PDB entry 8APG | electron microscopy, 3.50 A resolution | chains B1 and E1 of the 42 polymer chains in the assembly

== Chain B1 ==
Name: ATP synthase subunit alpha, mitochondrial
Organism: Trypanosoma brucei brucei
UniProtKB: Q9GS23 (ATPA_TRYBB); residues 1-584 here = UniProt positions 1-584
Sequence (584 residues; row label = number of the first residue in the row):
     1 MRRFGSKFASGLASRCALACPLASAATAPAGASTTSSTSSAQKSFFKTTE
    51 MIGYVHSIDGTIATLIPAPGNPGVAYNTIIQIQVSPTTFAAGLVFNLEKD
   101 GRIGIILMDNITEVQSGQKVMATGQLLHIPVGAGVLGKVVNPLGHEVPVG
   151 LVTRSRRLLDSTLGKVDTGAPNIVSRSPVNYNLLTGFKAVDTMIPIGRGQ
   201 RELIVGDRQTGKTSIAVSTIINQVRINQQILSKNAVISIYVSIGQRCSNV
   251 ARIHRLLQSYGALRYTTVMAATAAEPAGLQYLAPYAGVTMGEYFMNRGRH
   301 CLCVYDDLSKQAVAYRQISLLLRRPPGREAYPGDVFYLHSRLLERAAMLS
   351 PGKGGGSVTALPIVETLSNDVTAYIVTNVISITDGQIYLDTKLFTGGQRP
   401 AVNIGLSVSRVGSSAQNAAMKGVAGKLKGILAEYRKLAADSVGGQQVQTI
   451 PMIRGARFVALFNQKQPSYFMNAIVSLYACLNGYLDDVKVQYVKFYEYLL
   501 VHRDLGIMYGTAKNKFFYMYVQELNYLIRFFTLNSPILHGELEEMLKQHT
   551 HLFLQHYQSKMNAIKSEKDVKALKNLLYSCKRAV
Unresolved in the structure: 1-45, 151-160
Curated features (UniProtKB/Swiss-Prot):
  - binding site (ATP): D207 to S214, Q464
  - site: L159, D160 (Cleavage), S407 (Required for activity)
Bound ions: Mg2+: T213 (together with ATP)
Small-molecule neighbours: ATP (adenosine-5'-triphosphate): R208, Q209, T210, G211, K212, T213, S214, F394, R399, P400, Q464, K465

== Chain E1 ==
Name: ATP synthase subunit beta, mitochondrial
Organism: Trypanosoma brucei brucei
Notes: EC 7.1.2.2
UniProtKB: Q9GPE9 (ATPB_TRYBB); numbering as in UniProt (aligned over 1-519)
Sequence (519 residues; numbered 1 to 519; the number before each row is that of its first residue):
     1 MLTRFRSAVLRGAVSITGARAASTAPVADHKGRVGHVSQVIGAVVDVHFA
    51 DGVPPVLTALDVVDKLGRDEPLTLEIVQHLDAHTGRCIAMQTTDLLKLKA
   101 KVVSTGGNISVPVGRETLGRIFNVLGDAIDQRGPVGEKLRMPIHAVAPKL
   151 ADQAAEDAVLTTGIKVIDLILPYCKGGKIGLFGGAGVGKTVIIMELINNV
   201 AKGHGGFSVFAGVGERTREGTDLYLEMMQSKVIDLKGESKCVLVYGQMNE
   251 PPGARARVAQSALTMAEYFRDVEGQDVLLFIDNIFRFTQANSEVSALLGR
   301 IPAAVGYQPTLAEDLGQLQERITSTTKGSITSVQAVYVPADDITDPAPAT
   351 TFSHLDATTVLDRAVAESGIYPAVNPLECASRIMDPDVISVDHYNVAQDV
   401 VQMLTKYRELQDIIAVLGIDELSEEDKLIVDRARKLVKFLSQPFQVAEVF
   451 TGMTGHYVQLDDTIDSFSGLLMGTYDQVPEMAFYMVGGINSVLEKAKKMA
   501 EEAAELEKMRRARVAQASS
Unresolved in the structure: 1-27, 514-519
Curated features (UniProtKB/Swiss-Prot):
  - binding site (ATP): G184 to V191, R216
Bound ions: Mg2+: T190 (together with ADP)
Small-molecule neighbours: ADP (adenosine-5'-diphosphate): G184, A185, G186, V187, G188, K189, T190, V191, E219, Y371, F444, A447, F450, T451

== Interface between chain B1 and chain E1 ==
Residue-residue contacts - 69 pairs, chain B1 then chain E1:
  H56(B1) with H79(E1); L80(E1), hydrogen bond (side chain-backbone); D81(E1)
  S57(B1) with H79(E1)
  I58(B1) with Q78(E1); H79(E1), hydrogen bond (backbone-backbone)
  D59(B1) with Q78(E1), hydrogen bond; R300(E1), salt bridge
  T61(B1) with E313(E1)
  Q115(B1) with P55(E1)
  S116(B1) with V53(E1); H79(E1); D81(E1); A82(E1)
  P148(B1) with A151(E1)
  G150(B1) with A151(E1)
  R208(B1) with I343(E1); F352(E1); V360(E1); E378(E1), hydrogen bond (side chain-backbone)
  Q209(B1) with A380(E1)
  R246(B1) with E320(E1); S353(E1); H354(E1); L355(E1); D356(E1), salt bridge
  C247(B1) with L150(E1); Q153(E1); E320(E1), hydrogen bond
  S248(B1) with Q153(E1)
  V250(B1) with L150(E1), hydrophobic
  A251(B1) with L150(E1)
  R252(B1) with R382(E1)
  A273(B1) with E320(E1); H354(E1)
  A274(B1) with Q317(E1); E320(E1)
  P276(B1) with E313(E1)
  A277(B1) with E313(E1)
  R316(B1) with A304(E1)
  Q317(B1) with P309(E1); T310(E1); E313(E1), hydrogen bond
  L321(B1) with R300(E1); P309(E1), hydrophobic; T310(E1)
  R323(B1) with G299(E1), hydrogen bond (side chain-backbone); I301(E1)
  E329(B1) with A304(E1)
  A330(B1) with A303(E1), hydrophobic; A304(E1)
  L367(B1) with T344(E1)
  S368(B1) with T344(E1)
  K392(B1) with T405(E1)
  T395(B1) with L377(E1); V401(E1); Q402(E1); T405(E1), hydrogen bond
  G396(B1) with Q402(E1); T405(E1)
  G397(B1) with Q402(E1)
  R399(B1) with Y394(E1); Q398(E1), hydrogen bond
  N575(B1) with D392(E1)
  Y578(B1) with N395(E1); D399(E1), hydrogen bond
  K581(B1) with Q402(E1)
  R582(B1) with P386(E1); V391(E1)
Interface residues without a listed pair, chain B1 (53 interface residues in all): I111, V139, V147, V149, Q245, N249, R255, T272, E275, K310, V313, L320, V442, K571, K574
Interface residues without a listed pair, chain E1 (55 interface residues in all): V77, A147, P148, K149, A155, K178, P302, A312, G316, T323, A349, T358, I413

== Overview ==
53 residues of chain B1 and 55 residues of chain E1 are in contact; the contacts include 10 hydrogen bonds and
2 salt bridges. Among the polar pairs are D59(B1)-R300(E1), R246(B1)-D356(E1) and H56(B1)-L80(E1). Bound to
chain B1: ATP. Ligands of chain E1: ADP.
Here chain B1 is ATP synthase subunit alpha, mitochondrial and chain E1 is ATP synthase subunit beta,
mitochondrial, both from Trypanosoma brucei brucei. Entry 8APG (rotational state 2b of the Trypanosoma brucei
mitochondrial ATP synthase dimer) was determined by electron microscopy, deposited together with 8AP6, 8AP7,
8AP8, 8AP9, 8APA, 8APB and 7 further entries.
